8GD5 - chain A; structure by X-ray diffraction, 2.60 A resolution.

Chain A:
Molecule: HIV-1 LM/HS clade A/E CRF01 gp120 core
Source organism: Human immunodeficiency virus 1
UniProt: A0A0M3KKW9 (A0A0M3KKW9_9HIV1); the author numbering skips numbers that UniProt does not, so the offset changes along the chain: 44-124 = UniProt 1-81; 198-301 = UniProt 82-185; 318-355 = UniProt 186-223; 357-395 = UniProt 224-262; 1 more segments
Sequence (355 residues; each row starts with the number of its first residue; note: 96 numbers in that range are skipped by the numbering (no residue carries them; nothing is unmodelled there)):
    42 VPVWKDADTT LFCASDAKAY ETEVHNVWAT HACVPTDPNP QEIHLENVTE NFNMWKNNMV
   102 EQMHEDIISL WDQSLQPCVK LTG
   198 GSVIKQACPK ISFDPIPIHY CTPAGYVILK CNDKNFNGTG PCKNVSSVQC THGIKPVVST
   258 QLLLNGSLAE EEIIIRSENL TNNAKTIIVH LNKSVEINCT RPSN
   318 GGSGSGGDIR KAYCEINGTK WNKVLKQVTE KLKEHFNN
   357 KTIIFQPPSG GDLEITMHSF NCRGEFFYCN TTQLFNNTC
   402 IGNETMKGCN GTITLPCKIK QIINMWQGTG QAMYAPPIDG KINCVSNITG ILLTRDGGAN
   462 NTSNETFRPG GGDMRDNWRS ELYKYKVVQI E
Unresolved in the structure: 42-43, 318-324, 402-407
Construct notes: expression tag (42-43); engineered mutation Tyr61 (His18 in A0A0M3KKW9), His105 (Gln62 in A0A0M3KKW9), Ile108 (Val65 in A0A0M3KKW9), Ser375 (His242 in A0A0M3KKW9), Asp474 (Asn335 in A0A0M3KKW9), Met475 (Ile336 in A0A0M3KKW9), Arg476 (Lys337 in A0A0M3KKW9)
Cystine bridges: Cys54-Cys74, Cys119-Cys205, Cys218-Cys247, Cys228-Cys239, Cys296-Cys331, Cys378-Cys445, Cys385-Cys418, Cys395-Cys410
Covalently attached groups: N-acetylglucosamine (NAG) linked to Asn234, Asn241, Asn262, Asn276, Asn289, Asn295, Asn334, Asn386, Asn448, Asn461
Small-molecule neighbours: DL-I-102 (Z2O; {4-[(3S,5R)-3-[(4-chloro-3-fluorophenyl)carbamoyl]-5-(hydroxymethyl)piperidine-1-carbonyl]piperazin-1-yl}acetic acid): Trp112, Val255, Ser256, Thr257, Asp368, Glu370, Ile371, Ser375, Phe376, Asn377, Phe382, Ile424, Asn425, Met426, Trp427, Gln428, Gly429, Thr430, Gly473, Asp474, Met475, Arg476
From the paper describing this entry:
  - binding site for DL-I-102: Asp368, Glu370, Met426, Trp427, Gln428, Arg476

Overview:
Ligands of chain A: DL-I-102. Covalently linked N-acetylglucosamine: at Asn234, Asn241, Asn262, Asn276, Asn289
and Asn295 and 4 more. The paper reports a binding site for DL-I-102 at Asp368, Glu370 and Met426 among
others.
Chain A is HIV-1 LM/HS clade A/E CRF01 gp120 core (Human immunodeficiency virus 1); the structure, Crystal
Structure of HIV-1 LM/HT Clade A/E CRF01 GP120 Core in Complex with DL-I-102, was determined by X-ray
diffraction (same publication as 8GCZ, 8GD1, 8GD3 and 8GJT).
